Entry 6KNC (electron microscopy, 9.30 A resolution (very low resolution: no residue pairs are listed; an interface is given only as per-side residue counts)); this record covers chains C and D of the 7 polymer chains in the assembly.

[Chain C (and D)]
Name: DNA polymerase sliding clamp 1
Organism: Thermococcus kodakarensis KOD1
Notes: chain D of this document is another copy of the same molecule, construct and numbering; everything in this record applies to it too
UniProt: Q5JF32 (PCNA1_THEKO); numbering as in UniProt (aligned over 1-249)
Amino-acid sequence (249 residues; numbered 1 to 249; the number before each row is that of its first residue):
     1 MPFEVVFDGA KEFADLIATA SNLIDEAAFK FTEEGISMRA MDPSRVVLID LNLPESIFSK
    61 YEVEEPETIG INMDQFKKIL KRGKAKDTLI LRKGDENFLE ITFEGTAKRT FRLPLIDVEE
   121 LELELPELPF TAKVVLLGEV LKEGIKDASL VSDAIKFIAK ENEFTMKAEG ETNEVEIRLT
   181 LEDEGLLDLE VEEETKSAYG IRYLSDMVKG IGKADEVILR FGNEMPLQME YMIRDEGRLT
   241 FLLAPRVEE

[Interface between chain C and chain D]
At this resolution (9 A) residue pairs are not listed: 19 residues of chain C and 13 of chain D lie at the interface.

[Overview]
19 residues of chain C face 13 of chain D across their interface.
Both chains are DNA polymerase sliding clamp 1 (Thermococcus kodakarensis KOD1). Entry 6KNC (PolD-PCNA-DNA
(form B)) was determined by electron microscopy (same publication as 6KNB).
